8TET - chains K and L of the 24 polymer chains in the assembly; structure by electron microscopy, 4.26 A resolution (low resolution: residue-level contacts below are approximate; hydrogen-bond / salt-bridge calls are withheld).

== Chain K (and L) ==
Protein: Major capsid protein
Organism: Human herpesvirus 5 strain AD169
Notes: chain L of this document is another copy of the same molecule, construct and numbering; everything in this record applies to it too
UniProtKB: P16729 (MCP_HCMVA); numbering as in UniProt (aligned over 1-1370)
Amino-acid sequence (1370 residues; numbered 1 to 1370; the number before each row is that of its first residue):
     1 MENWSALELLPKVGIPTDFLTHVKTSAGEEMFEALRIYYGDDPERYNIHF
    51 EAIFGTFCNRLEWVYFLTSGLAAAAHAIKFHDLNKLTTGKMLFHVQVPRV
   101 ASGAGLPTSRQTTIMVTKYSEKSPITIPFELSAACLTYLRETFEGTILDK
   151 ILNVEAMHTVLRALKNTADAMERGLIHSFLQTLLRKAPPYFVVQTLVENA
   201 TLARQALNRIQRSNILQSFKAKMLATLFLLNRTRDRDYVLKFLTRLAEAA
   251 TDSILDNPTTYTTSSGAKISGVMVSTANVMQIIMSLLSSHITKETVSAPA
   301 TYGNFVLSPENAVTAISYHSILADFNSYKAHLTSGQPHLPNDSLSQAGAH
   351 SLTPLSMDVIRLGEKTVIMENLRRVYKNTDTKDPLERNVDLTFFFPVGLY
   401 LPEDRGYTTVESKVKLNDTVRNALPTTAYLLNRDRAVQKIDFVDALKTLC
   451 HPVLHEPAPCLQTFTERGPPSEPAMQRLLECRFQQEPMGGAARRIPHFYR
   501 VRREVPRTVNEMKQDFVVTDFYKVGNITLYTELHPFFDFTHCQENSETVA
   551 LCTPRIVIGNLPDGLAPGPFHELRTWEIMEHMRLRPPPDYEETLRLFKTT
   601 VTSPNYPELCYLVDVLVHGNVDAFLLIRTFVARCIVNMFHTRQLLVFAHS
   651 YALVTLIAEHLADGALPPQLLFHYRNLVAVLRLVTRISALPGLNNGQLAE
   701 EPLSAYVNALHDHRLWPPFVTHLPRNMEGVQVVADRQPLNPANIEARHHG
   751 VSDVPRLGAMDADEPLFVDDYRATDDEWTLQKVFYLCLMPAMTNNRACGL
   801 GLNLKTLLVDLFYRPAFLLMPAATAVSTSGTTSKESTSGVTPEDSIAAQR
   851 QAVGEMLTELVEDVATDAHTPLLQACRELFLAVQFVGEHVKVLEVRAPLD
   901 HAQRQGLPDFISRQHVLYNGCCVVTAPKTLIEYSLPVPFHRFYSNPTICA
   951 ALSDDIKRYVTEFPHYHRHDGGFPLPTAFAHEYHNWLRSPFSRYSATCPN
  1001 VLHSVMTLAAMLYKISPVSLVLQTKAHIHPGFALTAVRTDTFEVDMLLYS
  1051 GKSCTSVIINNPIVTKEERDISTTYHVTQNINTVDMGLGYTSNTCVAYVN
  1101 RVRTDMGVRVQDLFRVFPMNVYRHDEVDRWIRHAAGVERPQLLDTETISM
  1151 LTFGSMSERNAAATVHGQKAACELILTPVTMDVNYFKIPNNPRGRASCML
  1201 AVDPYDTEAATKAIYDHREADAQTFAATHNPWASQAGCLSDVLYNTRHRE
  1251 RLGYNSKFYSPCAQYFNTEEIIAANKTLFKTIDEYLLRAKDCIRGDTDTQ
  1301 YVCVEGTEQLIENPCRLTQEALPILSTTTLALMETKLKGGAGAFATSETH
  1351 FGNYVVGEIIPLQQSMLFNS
Not modelled in the structure: 1-46, 141-149, 823-841 (chain L: 825-844)
Cystine bridges: C1292-C1303

== How chain K and chain L interact ==
Residue-residue contacts (210):
  D82(K) with F50(L)
  K85(K) with I48(L); H49(L); F50(L)
  L86(K) with F50(L); A52(L)
  T87(K) with H49(L); F50(L)
  T88(K) with F50(L); E51(L); A52(L)
  G89(K) with A52(L); F54(L)
  K90(K) with E51(L); A52(L); I53(L); F54(L)
  M91(K) with F54(L)
  L92(K) with G55(L); T56(L); F57(L)
  F93(K) with F57(L)
  H94(K) with F57(L); C58(L); N59(L)
  V95(K) with N59(L)
  Q96(K) with N59(L); L61(L); R162(L)
  V97(K) with N166(L); N378(L)
  P98(K) with R173(L); N378(L); T379(L)
  R99(K) with I127(L); P128(L); N166(L); T167(L); A170(L); R173(L)
  V100(K) with I127(L); R173(L); G174(L); H177(L); V375(L); T379(L); T381(L)
  A101(K) with I125(L); T126(L); I127(L); A170(L); M171(L); G174(L)
  S102(K) with I125(L); T126(L)
  G103(K) with P124(L)
  A104(K) with P124(L)
  L106(K) with G1306(L); T1307(L)
  T108(K) with T126(L); P128(L)
  S109(K) with P128(L)
  Q111(K) with F129(L); E130(L)
  T195(K) with R1101(L)
  E198(K) with N1100(L); R1101(L)
  N199(K) with R1101(L)
  T201(K) with R373(L); K382(L); E386(L)
  L202(K) with E386(L); E1043(L)
  R204(K) with T379(L); D380(L); K382(L)
  N208(K) with G1295(L); D1296(L)
  R209(K) with N1160(L); A1161(L); T1164(L); D1298(L)
  I210(K) with R1103(L); Q1168(L); G1295(L); T1297(L)
  S213(K) with T1164(L); V1165(L); H1166(L); G1167(L)
  N214(K) with R433(L); E1043(L); R1101(L); V1102(L)
  L216(K) with V1165(L)
  Q217(K) with R433(L); D434(L)
  S218(K) with R1101(L)
  I254(K) with F57(L)
  A315(K) with F50(L)
  I316(K) with N3(L); A6(L); L9(L); L10(L)
  S317(K) with N3(L); A6(L); L10(L)
  H319(K) with N3(L); H49(L); F50(L); E51(L)
  S320(K) with E51(L); I53(L)
  I321(K) with F50(L); A52(L); I53(L)
  L322(K) with I53(L)
  A323(K) with I53(L); F54(L)
  Y328(K) with T56(L)
  L332(K) with I151(L)
  G335(K) with H158(L)
  Q336(K) with H158(L)
  P337(K) with H158(L)
  L339(K) with T56(L)
  D342(K) with F57(L)
  S343(K) with F54(L)
  L344(K) with F54(L)
  E403(K) with N417(L)
  D404(K) with T419(L); R421(L); N422(L)
  R405(K) with R421(L); N422(L); T426(L); T1328(L)
  G406(K) with L416(L); N417(L)
  Y407(K) with K415(L); L416(L); L1330(L); A1331(L); E1334(L)
  T408(K) with V414(L); K415(L)
  T409(K) with K413(L); E1334(L); T1335(L); K1338(L)
  V410(K) with K1338(L)
  E411(K) with K415(L)
  R477(K) with H1133(L)
  E504(K) with Q697(L)
  R507(K) with N695(L)
  D515(K) with G692(L)
  V517(K) with K1025(L); H1027(L)
  T519(K) with K439(L); H1027(L)
  D520(K) with H1027(L)
  K523(K) with D441(L); V443(L); D444(L)
  E572(K) with R583(L)
  T599(K) with R675(L)
  S603(K) with R675(L)
  P604(K) with R675(L)
  N605(K) with A662(L); D663(L); L671(L)
  H640(K) with P668(L)
  T641(K) with P668(L)
  R642(K) with D663(L)
  Q643(K) with P668(L); F672(L)
  R796(K) with R686(L)
  P964(K) with P702(L)
  H965(K) with N694(L); G696(L); Q697(L); P702(L)
  R968(K) with P691(L); N694(L); N695(L)
  R993(K) with G692(L)
  Y994(K) with R583(L)
  A996(K) with R686(L)
  T997(K) with R583(L)
  P999(K) with R583(L)
  V1084(K) with F54(L)
  N1184(K) with L1330(L)
  I1188(K) with A436(L)
  A1201(K) with T1164(L); V1165(L)
  V1202(K) with A1162(L)
  A1209(K) with A1162(L)
  A1213(K) with A1162(L)
  E1219(K) with A1161(L); A1162(L)
  A1222(K) with A1163(L); V1165(L); H1166(L)
  Q1223(K) with D434(L); V1165(L); H1166(L)
  F1225(K) with H1166(L)
  S1347(K) with E1334(L)
  E1348(K) with E1334(L); K1338(L)
  T1349(K) with E1334(L)
Interface residues without a listed pair, chain K (121 interface residues in all): K222, P473, A474, T602, K928, R958, F963, H967, D970, C998, K1187, A1196, D1203, T1346, F1351
Interface residues without a listed pair, chain L (116 interface residues in all): V154, T427, Y429, E580, H581, M582, E659, G664, L693, R725, D776, Y1098, D1105, T1329

== Overview ==
Chain K and chain L form an interface of 121 and 116 residues respectively.
Both chains are Major capsid protein (Human herpesvirus 5 strain AD169). Entry 8TET (Human cytomegalovirus
portal vertex, non-infectious enveloped particle (NIEP) configuration 1 (NC1)) was determined by electron
microscopy together with 8TEP, 8TES, 8TEU and 8TEW from the same study.
